PDB entry 7KZR | electron microscopy, 4.40 A resolution (low resolution: residue-level contacts below are approximate; hydrogen-bond / salt-bridge calls are withheld) | chains B and L of the 17 polymer chains in the assembly

== Chain B ==
Protein: Fanconi anemia group B protein
Source organism: Homo sapiens
UniProt: Q8NB91 (FANCB_HUMAN); residues 1-859 here = UniProt positions 1-859
Sequence (884 residues; row label = number of the first residue in the row; numbers below 1 keep their minus sign (Met-24 is residue -24)):
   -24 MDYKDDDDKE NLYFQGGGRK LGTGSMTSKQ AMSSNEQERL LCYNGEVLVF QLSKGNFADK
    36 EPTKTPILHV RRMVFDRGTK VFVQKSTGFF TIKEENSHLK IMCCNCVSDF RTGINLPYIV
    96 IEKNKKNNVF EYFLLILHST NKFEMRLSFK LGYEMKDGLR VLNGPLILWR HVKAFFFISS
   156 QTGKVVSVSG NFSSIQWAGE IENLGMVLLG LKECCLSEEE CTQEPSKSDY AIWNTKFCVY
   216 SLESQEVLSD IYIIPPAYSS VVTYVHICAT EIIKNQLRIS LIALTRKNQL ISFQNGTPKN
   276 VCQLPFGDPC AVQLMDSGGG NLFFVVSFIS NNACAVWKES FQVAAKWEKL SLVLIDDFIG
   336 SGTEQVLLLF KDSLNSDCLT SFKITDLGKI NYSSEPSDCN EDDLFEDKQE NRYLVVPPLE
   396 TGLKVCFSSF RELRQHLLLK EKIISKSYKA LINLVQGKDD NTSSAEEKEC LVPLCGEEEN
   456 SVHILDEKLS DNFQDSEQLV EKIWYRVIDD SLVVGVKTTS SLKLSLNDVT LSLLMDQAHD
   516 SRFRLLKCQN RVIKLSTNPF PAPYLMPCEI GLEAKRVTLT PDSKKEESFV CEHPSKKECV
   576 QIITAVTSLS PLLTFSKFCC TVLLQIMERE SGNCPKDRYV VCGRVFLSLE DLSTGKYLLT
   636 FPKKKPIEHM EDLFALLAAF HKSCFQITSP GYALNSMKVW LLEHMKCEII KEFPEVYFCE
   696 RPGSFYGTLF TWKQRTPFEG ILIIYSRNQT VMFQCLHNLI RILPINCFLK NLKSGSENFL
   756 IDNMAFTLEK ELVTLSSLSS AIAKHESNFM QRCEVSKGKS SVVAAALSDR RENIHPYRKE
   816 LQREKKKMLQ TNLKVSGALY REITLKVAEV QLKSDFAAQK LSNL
Not modelled in the structure: -24 to 6, 32-37, 198-223, 248-251, 370-384, 432-470, 536-570, 784-810
Differences from the reference sequence: initiating methionine (-24); expression tag (-23 to 0)
Swiss-Prot annotation at these positions:
  - modified residue: Thr2 (N-acetylthreonine)

== Chain L ==
Protein: E3 ubiquitin-protein ligase FANCL
Source organism: Homo sapiens
Notes: EC 2.3.2.27
UniProt: Q9NW38 (FANCL_HUMAN); residues 1-375 here = UniProt positions 1-375
Sequence (394 residues; each row starts with the number of its first residue; numbers below 1 keep their minus sign (Met-18 is residue -18)):
   -18 MDYKDDDDKE NLYFQGGGRM AVTEASLLRQ CPLLLPQNRS KTVYEGFISA QGRDFHLRIV
    42 LPEDLQLKNA RLLCSWQLRT ILSGYHRIVQ QRMQHSPDLM SFMMELKMLL EVALKNRQEL
   102 YALPPPPQFY SSLIEEIGTL GWDKLVYADT CFSTIKLKAE DASGREHLIT LKLKAKYPAE
   162 SPDYFVDFPV PFCASWTPQS SLISIYSQFL AAIESLKAFW DVMDEIDEKT WVLEPEKPPR
   222 SATARRIALG NNVSINIEVD PRHPTMLPEC FFLGADHVVK PLGIKLSRNI HLWDPENSVL
   282 QNLKDVLEID FPARAILEKS DFTMDCGICY AYQLDGTIPD QVCDNSQCGQ PFHQICLYEW
   342 LRGLLTSRQS FNIIFGECPY CSKPITLKMS GRKH
Not modelled in the structure: -18 to 0, 371-375
Differences from the reference sequence: initiating methionine (-18); expression tag (-17 to 0)
Ion coordination: Zn2+ site 1: Cys307, Cys310, His334, Cys337; Zn2+ site 2: Cys324, Cys329, Cys359, Cys362
Swiss-Prot annotation at these positions:
  - zinc finger: Cys307 to Ser363 (RING-type)
  - binding site (Zn(2+)): Cys307, Cys310, Cys324, Cys329, His334, Cys337, Cys359, Cys362
  - modified residue: Ala2 (N-acetylalanine)
  - mutagenesis: Val127 to Tyr128 (No effect on interaction with FANCI and FANCD2), Leu149 (L149A: No effect on interaction with FANCI and FANCD2; when associated with A-166), Tyr158 to Pro159 (Abolishes UBE2T charging), Phe166 (F166A: Does not affect interaction with FANCI and FANCD2; when associated with A-149), Trp212 to Leu214 (Impairs interaction with FANCI and FANCD2), Leu248 (L248A: Impairs interaction with FANCI and FANCD2; when associated with A-252, A-254 and A-265), Phe252 (F252A: Impairs interaction with FANCI and FANCD2; when associated with A-248, A-254 and A-265), Leu254 (L254A: Impairs interaction with FANCI and FANCD2; when associated with A-248, A-252 and A-265), Ile265 (I265A: Impairs interaction with FANCI and FANCD2; when associated with A-248, A-252 and A-254), Cys307 (C307A: Abolishes ubiquitin ligase activity), Ile309 (I309A: Loss of interaction with UBE2T), Cys310 (C310A: Abolishes ubiquitin ligase activity), 3 further mutagenesis entries in UniProt

== Interface between chain B and chain L ==
Contacting residue pairs (34):
  Glu385(B) - Trp123(L)
  Glu385(B) - Asp124(L)
  Asn386(B) - Trp123(L)
  Arg387(B) - Trp123(L)
  Leu389(B) - Val127(L)
  Leu389(B) - Tyr128(L)
  Leu389(B) - Ala129(L)
  Val390(B) - Leu126(L)
  Val390(B) - Phe133(L)
  Pro393(B) - Asp130(L)
  Pro393(B) - Thr131(L)
  Pro393(B) - Phe133(L)
  Thr396(B) - Thr131(L)
  Gly397(B) - Tyr111(L)
  Ser404(B) - Leu104(L)
  His411(B) - Phe28(L)
  His411(B) - Asp35(L)
  Leu414(B) - Phe28(L)
  Leu414(B) - His37(L)
  Lys415(B) - Leu14(L)
  Lys415(B) - Phe28(L)
  Lys415(B) - Asp35(L)
  Ile418(B) - Glu26(L)
  Ile418(B) - Phe28(L)
  Ile418(B) - His37(L)
  Lys421(B) - Gln18(L)
  Lys421(B) - Glu26(L)
  Ser422(B) - Leu16(L)
  Ser422(B) - Gln18(L)
  Ala425(B) - Gln18(L)
  Leu429(B) - Gln18(L)
  Leu429(B) - Asn19(L)
  Leu429(B) - Arg20(L)
  Val430(B) - Arg20(L)
Other interface residues (no listed pair), chain B (21 interface residues in all): Pro392, Leu394, Gln431
Other interface residues (no listed pair), chain L (21 interface residues in all): Ile115

== Overview ==
Chain B and chain L each contribute 21 residues to their interface. Cys307(L), Cys310(L), His334(L) and
Cys337(L) coordinate Zn2+ site 1. Cys324(L), Cys329(L), Cys359(L) and Cys362(L) coordinate Zn2+ site 2.
Curated annotation (UniProt) lists 8 Zn2+-binding residues and 19 mutagenesis sites on chain L.
Here chain B is Fanconi anemia group B protein and chain L is E3 ubiquitin-protein ligase FANCL, both from
Homo sapiens. Entry 7KZR (Structure of the human Fanconi Anaemia Core-UBE2T-ID complex) was determined by
electron microscopy, deposited together with 7KZP, 7KZQ, 7KZS, 7KZT and 7KZV.
